PDB entry 4RNR | X-ray diffraction, 2.76 A resolution | chains A and B

Chain A:
Protein: PGT130 Heavy Chain
Source organism: Homo sapiens
Amino-acid sequence (233 residues; numbered 1 to 217 plus 19 insertion-coded residues; 3 numbers in that range are skipped by the numbering (no residue carries them; nothing is unmodelled there); the number before each row is that of its first residue; a row labelled like 35A-35B holds insertion residues (35A, then the next letters in order)):
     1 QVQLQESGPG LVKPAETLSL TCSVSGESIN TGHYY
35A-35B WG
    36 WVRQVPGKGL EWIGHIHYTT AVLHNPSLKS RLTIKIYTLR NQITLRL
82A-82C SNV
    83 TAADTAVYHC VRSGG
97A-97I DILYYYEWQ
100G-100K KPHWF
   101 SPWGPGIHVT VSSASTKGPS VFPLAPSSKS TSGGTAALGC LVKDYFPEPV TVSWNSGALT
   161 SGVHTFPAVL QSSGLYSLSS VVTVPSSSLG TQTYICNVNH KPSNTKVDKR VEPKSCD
Unresolved in the structure: 1, 97A-97I, 127-129, 216-217
Disulfides: Cys22-Cys92, Cys140-Cys196
Covalently attached groups: N-acetylglucosamine (NAG) linked to Asn82B

Chain B:
Protein: PGT130 Light Chain
Source organism: Homo sapiens
Amino-acid sequence (216 residues; numbered 1 to 212 plus 5 insertion-coded residues; 1 number in that range is skipped by the numbering (no residue carries it; nothing is unmodelled there); the number before each row is that of its first residue; a row labelled like 27A-27C holds insertion residues (27A, then the next letters in order)):
     1 QSALTQPPS
    11 ASGSLGQSVT ISCNGTS
27A-27C SDI
    28 GGWNFVSWYQ QFPGRAPRLI IFEVNKRPSG VPGRFSGSKS GNSASLTVSG LQSDDEGQYF
    88 CSSLFGRW
   95A D
    96 VVFGGGTKLT V
  106A L
   107 GQPKAAPSVT LFPPSSEELQ ANKATLVCLI SDFYPGAVTV AWKADSSPVK AGVETTTPSK
   167 QSNNKYAASS YLSLTPEQWK SHRSYSCQVT HEGSTVEKTV APTECS
Unresolved in the structure: 1-2, 211-212
Disulfides: Cys23-Cys88, Cys134-Cys193
Covalently attached groups: N-acetylglucosamine (NAG) linked to Asn24
From the paper describing this entry:
  - post-translational modification sites: Asn24
  - binding site for N-acetylglucosamine: Asn24
  - mutagenesis - W95A: decreased binding to gp120

Interface between chain A and chain B:
Pairs across the interface (63):
  Val37(A) - Phe98(B)  hydrophobic
  Gln39(A) - Gln38(B)  hydrogen bond
  Gln39(A) - Phe87(B)
  Gly44(A) - Phe87(B)
  Gly44(A) - Gly100(B)
  Leu45(A) - Phe87(B)  hydrophobic
  Leu45(A) - Phe98(B)
  Trp47(A) - Trp95(B)
  Trp47(A) - Asp95A(B)
  Trp47(A) - Val96(B)
  Trp47(A) - Phe98(B)
  Val57(A) - Trp95(B)
  Leu58(A) - Arg94(B)
  His59(A) - Trp95(B)
  Pro61(A) - Asp95A(B)
  His91(A) - Ala43(B)
  Pro100H(A) - Leu91(B)
  His100I(A) - Phe32(B)
  His100I(A) - Ser34(B)
  His100I(A) - Phe49(B)  hydrogen bond (side chain-backbone)
  His100I(A) - Glu50(B)
  His100I(A) - Leu91(B)
  Trp100J(A) - Tyr36(B)
  Trp100J(A) - Leu46(B)  hydrophobic
  Trp100J(A) - Phe49(B)  hydrophobic
  Phe100K(A) - Tyr36(B)  hydrogen bond (backbone-side chain)
  Phe100K(A) - Leu46(B)
  Phe100K(A) - Val96(B)  hydrophobic
  Phe100K(A) - Phe98(B)  hydrophobic
  Ser101(A) - Leu46(B)
  Trp103(A) - Tyr36(B)
  Trp103(A) - Pro44(B)
  Gly104(A) - Ala43(B)
  Phe122(A) - Ser121(B)
  Phe122(A) - Glu124(B)
  Pro123(A) - Ser121(B)
  Pro123(A) - Glu123(B)
  Leu124(A) - Phe118(B)  hydrophobic
  Ala125(A) - Phe118(B)
  Leu141(A) - Val133(B)  hydrophobic
  Leu141(A) - Tyr177(B)  hydrophobic
  Lys143(A) - Thr131(B)  hydrogen bond
  Lys143(A) - Ser179(B)  hydrogen bond
  His164(A) - Gln167(B)  hydrogen bond
  His164(A) - Ala173(B)
  Phe166(A) - Leu135(B)  hydrophobic
  Phe166(A) - Ile136(B)
  Phe166(A) - Ala173(B)  hydrophobic
  Phe166(A) - Ala174(B)
  Pro167(A) - Thr162(B)
  Pro167(A) - Ser165(B)
  Pro167(A) - Gln167(B)
  Pro167(A) - Ser175(B)
  Ala168(A) - Thr162(B)
  Val169(A) - Thr162(B)
  Val169(A) - Tyr177(B)  hydrophobic
  Gln171(A) - Glu160(B)
  Ser172(A) - Glu160(B)  hydrogen bond (backbone-side chain)
  Leu178(A) - Tyr177(B)
  Ser179(A) - Leu135(B)
  Ser179(A) - Tyr177(B)  hydrogen bond
  Lys209(A) - Glu123(B)  salt bridge
  Lys214(A) - Pro119(B)
Also at the interface, not in a pair above, chain A (44 interface residues in all): Glu46, His50, Asn60, Pro105, Val121, Ser130, Ala137, Asp144, Leu170, Val181
Also at the interface, not in a pair above, chain B (43 interface residues in all): Ser89, Thr116, Pro120, Ala127, Lys129, Ala130, Ser137, Thr161

Overview:
44 residues of chain A face 43 of chain B across their interface, with 8 hydrogen bonds and 1 salt bridge.
Polar contacts include Lys209(A)-Glu123(B), Gln39(A)-Gln38(B) and Phe100K(A)-Tyr36(B). N-acetylglucosamine is
covalently linked to Asn82B(A). From the paper: a binding site for N-acetylglucosamine at Asn24(B); W95A of
chain B reduces binding to gp120.
Here chain A is PGT130 Heavy Chain and chain B is PGT130 Light Chain, both from Homo sapiens. Entry 4RNR
(Crystal structure of broadly neutralizing anti-HIV antibody PGT130) was determined by X-ray diffraction.
